Entry 7ENN (electron microscopy, 2.80 A resolution); this record covers chains L and I of the 11 polymer chains in the assembly.

# Chain L
Protein: Histone H4
Source organism: Xenopus laevis
UniProtKB: P62799 (H4_XENLA); residues 1-102 here correspond to UniProt positions 2-103 (UniProt number = residue number + 1)
Amino-acid sequence (102 residues; each row starts with the number of its first residue):
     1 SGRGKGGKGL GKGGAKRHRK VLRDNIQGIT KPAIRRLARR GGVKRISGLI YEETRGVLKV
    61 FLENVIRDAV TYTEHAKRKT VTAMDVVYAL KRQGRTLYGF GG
Unresolved in the structure: 1-13, 102
UniProt features mapped onto this chain:
  - DNA-binding region: Lys16 to Lys20
  - modified residue: Ser1 (N-acetylserine), Arg3 (Asymmetric dimethylarginine), Lys5 (N6-(2-hydroxyisobutyryl)lysine), Lys8 (N6-(2-hydroxyisobutyryl)lysine), Lys12 (N6-(2-hydroxyisobutyryl)lysine), Lys16 (N6-(2-hydroxyisobutyryl)lysine), Lys20 (N6,N6,N6-trimethyllysine), Lys31 (N6-(2-hydroxyisobutyryl)lysine), Lys44 (N6-(2-hydroxyisobutyryl)lysine), Ser47 (Phosphoserine), Tyr51 (Phosphotyrosine), Lys59 (N6-(2-hydroxyisobutyryl)lysine), Lys77 (N6-(2-hydroxyisobutyryl)lysine), Lys79 (N6-(2-hydroxyisobutyryl)lysine), Tyr88 (Phosphotyrosine), Lys91 (N6-(2-hydroxyisobutyryl)lysine)
  - cross-link (Glycyl lysine isopeptide (Lys-Gly)): Lys31 (interchain with G-Cter in UFM1), Lys91 (interchain with G-Cter in ubiquitin)

# Chain I
Molecule: 167-nt DNA strand
Sequence (167 nucleotides; numbered -9 to 157; the number before each row is that of its first residue; numbers below 1 keep their minus sign (DC-9 is residue -9)):
    -9 CGCGGCCGCC CTGGAGAATC CCGGTGCCGA GGCCGCTCAA TTGGTCGTAG ACAGCTCTAG
    51 CACCGCTTAA ACGCACGTAC GCGCTGTCCC CCGCGTTTTA ACCGCCAAGG GGATTACTCC
   111 CTAGTCTCCA GGCACGTGTC AGATATATAC ATCCTGAAGC TTGTCGA
Unresolved in the structure: -9 to 1, 148-157

# Chain L / chain I interface
Contacting residue pairs (13):
  Lys20(L) - DA90(I)  phosphate contact
  Arg23(L) - DA91(I)  salt bridge to the phosphate
  Arg35(L) - DC82(I)  salt bridge to the phosphate
  Arg45(L) - DC81(I)  sugar contact
  Arg45(L) - DC82(I)  phosphate contact
  Ile46(L) - DC81(I)  sugar contact
  Ile46(L) - DC82(I)  hydrogen bond to the phosphate
  Ser47(L) - DC81(I)  phosphate contact
  Gly48(L) - DC81(I)  hydrogen bond to the phosphate
  Arg78(L) - DG102(I)  phosphate contact
  Lys79(L) - DG101(I)  phosphate contact
  Lys79(L) - DG102(I)  hydrogen bond to the phosphate
  Thr80(L) - DG102(I)  hydrogen bond to the phosphate
Other interface residues (no listed pair), chain L (12 interface residues in all): Lys44, Lys77

# Summary
The interface between chain L and chain I involves 12 residues on one side and 6 on the other, with 4 hydrogen
bonds and 2 salt bridges. Among the polar pairs are Ile46(L)-DC82(I), Gly48(L)-DC81(I) and Lys79(L)-DG102(I).
UniProt lists a DNA-binding region on chain L.
Here chain L is Histone H4 (Xenopus laevis) and chain I is a 167-nt DNA strand. Entry 7ENN (The structure of
ALC1 bound to the nucleosome) was determined by electron microscopy.
